Entry 7V35 (electron microscopy, 3.40 A resolution); this record covers chains B and R of the 6 polymer chains in the assembly.

# Chain B
Name: Guanine nucleotide-binding protein G(I)/G(S)/G(T) subunit beta-1
Organism: Rattus norvegicus
UniProtKB: P54311 (GBB1_RAT); residues 2-340 here = UniProt positions 2-340
Sequence (345 residues; row label = number of the first residue in the row; numbers below 1 keep their minus sign (Met-4 is residue -4)):
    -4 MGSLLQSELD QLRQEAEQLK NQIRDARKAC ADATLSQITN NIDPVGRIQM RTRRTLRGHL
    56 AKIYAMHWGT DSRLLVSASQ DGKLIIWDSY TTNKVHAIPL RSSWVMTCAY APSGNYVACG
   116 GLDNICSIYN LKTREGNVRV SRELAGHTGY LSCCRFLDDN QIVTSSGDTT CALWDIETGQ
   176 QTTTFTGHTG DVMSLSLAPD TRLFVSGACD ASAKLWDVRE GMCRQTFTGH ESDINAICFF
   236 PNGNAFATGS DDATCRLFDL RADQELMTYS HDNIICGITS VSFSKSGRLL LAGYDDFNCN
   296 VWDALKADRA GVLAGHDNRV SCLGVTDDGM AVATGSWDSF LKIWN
Unresolved in the structure: -4 to 2
Sequence notes: initiating methionine (-4); expression tag (-3 to 1)
Swiss-Prot annotation at these positions:
  - modified residue: Ser2 (N-acetylserine), His266 (Phosphohistidine)

# Chain R
Name: Glucagon receptor
Organism: Homo sapiens
UniProtKB: P47871 (GLR_HUMAN); residue numbers follow UniProt; this construct covers 27-432
Sequence (406 residues; row label = number of the first residue in the row):
    27 QVMDFLFEKW KLYGDQCHHN LSLLPPPTEL VCNRTFDKYS CWPDTPANTT ANISCPWYLP
    87 WHHKVQHRFV FKRCGPDGQW VRGPRGQPWR DASQCQMDGE EIEVQKEVAK MYSSFQVMYT
   147 VGYSLSLGAL LLALAILGGL SKLHCTRNAI HANLFASFVL KASSVLVIDG LLRTRYSQKI
   207 GDDLSVSTWL SDGAVAGCRV AAVFMQYGIV ANYCWLLVEG LYLHNLLGLA TLPERSFFSL
   267 YLGIGWGAPM LFVVPWAVVK CLFENVQCWT SNDNMGFWWI LRFPVFLAIL INFFIFVRIV
   327 QLLVAKLRAR QMHHTDYKFR LAKSTLTLIP LLGVHEVVFA FVTDEHAQGT LRSAKLFFDL
   387 FLSSFQGLLV AVLYCFLNKE VQSELRRRWH RWRLGKVLWE ERNTSN
Unresolved in the structure: 101-103, 422-432
Disulfide bonds: Cys43-Cys67, Cys58-Cys100, Cys81-Cys121, Cys224-Cys294
Ligand contacts: N-hexadecanoyl-L-glutamic acid (D6M): Ala135, Tyr138, Ser139, Gln142, Val143, Thr146, Leu192, Val193, Gly196, Arg199
From the paper describing this entry:
  - binding site for N-hexadecanoyl-L-glutamic acid: Ser139, Gln142, Val143, Thr146, Leu192, Val193, Arg199
  - mutagenesis - Q142A/D195A/R199A (93-fold): decreased signaling in response to peptide 20
  - conformationally variable residues (helix shift): Lys344, Leu377

# Chain B / chain R interface
Contacting residue pairs - 9 pairs, chain B then chain R:
  Asp291(B) with Arg413(R), salt bridge
  Phe292(B) with Arg413(R), hydrogen bond (backbone-side chain)
  Arg304(B) with Leu420(R)
  Val307(B) with Leu420(R), hydrophobic
  Ala309(B) with Arg413(R); Arg417(R)
  Gly310(B) with Arg413(R); Arg417(R)
  Asp312(B) with Lys168(R), salt bridge
Interface residues without a listed pair, chain B (10 interface residues in all): Arg52, Asn293, His311
Interface residues without a listed pair, chain R (5 interface residues in all): Ser167

# In short
Chain B and chain R form an interface of 10 and 5 residues respectively; the contacts include 1 hydrogen bond
and 2 salt bridges. Polar contacts include Asp291(B)-Arg413(R), Asp312(B)-Lys168(R) and Phe292(B)-Arg413(R).
The paper reports a binding site for N-hexadecanoyl-L-glutamic acid at Ser139(R), Gln142(R) and Val143(R)
among others; Q142A/D195A/R199A of chain R reduce signaling in response to peptide 20.
Chain B is Guanine nucleotide-binding protein G(I)/G(S)/G(T) subunit beta-1 (Rattus norvegicus) and chain R is
Glucagon receptor (Homo sapiens); the structure, Cryo-EM structure of the GIPR/GLP-1R/GCGR triagonist peptide
20-bound human GCGR-Gs complex, was determined by electron microscopy (same publication as 7FIM, 7FIN, 7FIY,
7VAB, 7VBH and 7VBI).
